Entry 8JZG (X-ray diffraction, 2.39 A resolution); this record covers chains B and C of the 4 polymer chains in the assembly.

== Chain B (and C) ==
Protein: S-adenosylmethionine synthase
Organism: Corynebacterium glutamicum ATCC 13032
Notes: EC 2.5.1.6; chain C of this document is another copy of the same molecule, construct and numbering; everything in this record applies to it too
UniProt: Q9K5E4 (METK_CORGL); residue numbers follow UniProt; this construct covers 1-407
Amino-acid sequence (407 residues; row label = number of the first residue in the row):
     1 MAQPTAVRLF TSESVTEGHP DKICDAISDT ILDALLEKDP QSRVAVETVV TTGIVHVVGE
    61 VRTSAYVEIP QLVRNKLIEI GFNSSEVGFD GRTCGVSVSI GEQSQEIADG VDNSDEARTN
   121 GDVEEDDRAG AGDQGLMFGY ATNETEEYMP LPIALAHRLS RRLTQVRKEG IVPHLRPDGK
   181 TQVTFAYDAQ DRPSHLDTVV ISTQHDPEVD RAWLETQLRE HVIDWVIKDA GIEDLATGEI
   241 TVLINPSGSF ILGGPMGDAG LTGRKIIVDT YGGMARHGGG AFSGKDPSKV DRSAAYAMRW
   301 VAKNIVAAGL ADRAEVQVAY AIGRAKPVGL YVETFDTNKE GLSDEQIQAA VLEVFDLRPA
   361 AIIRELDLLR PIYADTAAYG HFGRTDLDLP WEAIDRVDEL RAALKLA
Unresolved in the structure: 1-2, 107-121 (chain C: 1, 104-123)
Ion coordination: Mg2+ site 1: Asp21 (together with triphosphate); K+ site 1: Glu60 (together with triphosphate) (shared with 1 residue of chain A); K+ site 2: Asp258 (shared with 1 residue of chain A); Mg2+ site 2: Asp291 (together with triphosphate)
Residues lining bound ligands:
  - triphosphate (3PO), molecule 1: His19, Asp21, Lys180, Arg264, Lys265
  - triphosphate (3PO), molecule 2: Asp133, Gly279, Gly280, Ala281, Lys285, Asp291
  - adenosine (ADN): His19, Pro20, Asp178, Lys180, Ser202, Ser247, Gly248, Ser249, Phe250, Asp258
  - S-adenosylmethionine (SAM): Leu35, Val61, Arg62, Thr63, Ser64, Ala65, Tyr66, Val67, Ile69, Gly101, Glu102, Gln103
Swiss-Prot annotation at these positions:
  - region: Gln103 to Asn113 (Flexible loop)
  - binding site (ATP): His19, Asp178 to Lys180, Asp258, Arg264, Lys265, Ala281, Lys285
  - binding site (Mg(2+)): Asp21
  - binding site (K(+)): Glu47
  - binding site (L-methionine): Glu60, Gln103, Asp258, Lys289

== Chain B / chain C interface ==
Contacting residue pairs (13):
  Tyr66(B) with Tyr66(C), hydrophobic
  Glu68(B) with Gln103(C)
  Gln71(B) with Gln103(C), hydrogen bond
  Val96(B) with Ser99(C), hydrogen bond (backbone-side chain)
  Ser97(B) with Ser97(C), hydrogen bond; Val98(C); Ser99(C)
  Val98(B) with Ser97(C); Val98(C), hydrogen bond (backbone-backbone)
  Ser99(B) with Val96(C), hydrogen bond (side chain-backbone); Ser97(C)
  Gln103(B) with Glu68(C)
  Gln105(B) with Gln71(C)
Other interface residues (no listed pair), chain B (11 interface residues in all): Pro70, Ile100
Other interface residues (no listed pair), chain C (10 interface residues in all): Pro70, Ile100

== In short ==
The interface between chain B and chain C involves 11 residues on one side and 10 on the other; the contacts
include 5 hydrogen bonds. Polar contacts include Gln71(B)-Gln103(C), Val96(B)-Ser99(C) and Ser97(B)-Ser97(C).
Bound to chain B: triphosphate, adenosine and S-adenosylmethionine.
Both chains are S-adenosylmethionine synthase (Corynebacterium glutamicum ATCC 13032). Entry 8JZG (C.
glutamicum S-adenosylmethionine synthase co-crystallized with Adenosine, triphosphate, and SAM) was determined
by X-ray diffraction (same publication as 8JZH and 8JZI).
